PDB entry 5LSE | X-ray diffraction, 2.50 A resolution | chains L and H of the 3 polymer chains in the assembly

== Chain L ==
Protein: Reaction center protein L chain
Source organism: Rhodobacter sphaeroides
Reference sequence: P0C0Y8 (RCEL_RHOSH); residues 1-281 here correspond to UniProt positions 2-282 (UniProt number = residue number + 1)
Amino-acid sequence (281 residues; row label = number of the first residue in the row):
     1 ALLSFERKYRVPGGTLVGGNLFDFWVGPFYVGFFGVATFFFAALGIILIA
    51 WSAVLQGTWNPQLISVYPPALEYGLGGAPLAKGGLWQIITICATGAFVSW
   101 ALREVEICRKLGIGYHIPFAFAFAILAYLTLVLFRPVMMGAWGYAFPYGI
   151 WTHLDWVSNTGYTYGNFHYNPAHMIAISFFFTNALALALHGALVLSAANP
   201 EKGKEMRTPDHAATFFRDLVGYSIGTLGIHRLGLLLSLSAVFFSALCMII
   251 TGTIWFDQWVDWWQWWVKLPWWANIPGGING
Sequence notes: engineered mutation Ala212 (Glu213 in P0C0Y8), Ala213 (Asp214 in P0C0Y8)
Bound ions: Fe ion: His190, His230 (shared with 3 residues of chain M)
Residues lining bound ligands:
  - bacteriochlorophyll a (BCL), molecule 1: Ile46, Tyr128, Leu131, Phe146, Ile150, Trp151, His153, Leu154, Trp156, Val157
  - bacteriochlorophyll a (BCL), molecule 2: Phe97, Phe121, Ala124, Ile125, Ala127, Tyr128, Leu131, Trp156, Val157, Ser158, Thr160, Gly161, Tyr162, Asn166, Phe167, His168, His173, Ala176, Ile177, Phe180, Phe181, Val241, Ser244, Ala245, Cys247, Met248
  - bacteriochlorophyll a (BCL), molecule 3: Val157, Tyr162, His168, Phe181
  - bacteriochlorophyll a (BCL), molecule 4: His168, His173, Met174, Ile177, Ser178, Phe181, Thr182, Leu185
  - bacteriopheophytin a (BPH), molecule 1: Thr38, Phe41, Ala42, Gly45, Ile49, Ile89, Cys92, Ala93, Ala96, Phe97, Trp100, Glu104, Ile117, Ala120, Phe121, Phe123, Ala124, Tyr128, Phe146, Tyr148, Gly149, Ile150, His153, Phe180, Ser237, Leu238, Val241
  - bacteriopheophytin a (BPH), molecule 2: Phe181, Ala184, Leu185, Ala188, Leu189, Phe216, Leu219, Val220
  - ubiquinone-10 (U10), molecule 1: Val26, Phe29, Tyr30, Val31, Gly35, Val36, Thr38, Phe39, Trp100, Arg103
  - ubiquinone-10 (U10), molecule 2: Pro171, Met174, Ile175, Ser178, Phe179, Thr182, Leu185, Ala186, Leu189, His190, Leu193, Val194, Pro209, Ala212, Ala213, Phe216, Val220, Tyr222, Ser223, Ile224, Gly225, Thr226, Ile229, Leu232, Leu236, Trp262, Trp263
From the paper describing this entry:
  - conformationally variable residues: Arg207 to Ala213, Ser223 to Leu227

== Chain H ==
Protein: Reaction center protein H chain
Source organism: Rhodobacter sphaeroides
Reference sequence: P0C0Y7 (RCEH_RHOSH); residue numbers follow UniProt; this construct covers 1-260
Amino-acid sequence (260 residues; numbered 1 to 260; the number before each row is that of its first residue):
     1 MVGVTAFGNFDLASLAIYSFWIFLAGLIYYLQTENMREGYPLENEDGTPA
    51 ANQGPFPLPKPKTFILPHGRGTLTVPGPESEDRPIALARTAVSEGFPHAP
   101 TGDPMKDGVGPASWVARRDLPELDGHGHNKIKPMKAAAGFHVSAGKNPIG
   151 LPVRGCDLEIAGKVVDIWVDIPEQMARFLEVELKDGSTRLLPMQMVKVQS
   201 NRVHVNALSSDLFAGIPTIKSPTEVTLLEEDKICGYVAGGLMYAAPKRKS
   251 VVAAMLAEYA
Unresolved in the structure: 1-10, 251-260

== How chain L and chain H interact ==
Residue-residue contacts (72; chain L residue first):
  Ala1(L) - Leu42(H)  hydrophobic
  Ala1(L) - Glu43(H)
  Ala1(L) - Ala50(H)  hydrophobic
  Leu2(L) - Leu42(H)
  Leu2(L) - Glu43(H)  hydrogen bond (backbone-backbone)
  Leu3(L) - Gly39(H)
  Leu3(L) - Tyr40(H)  hydrophobic
  Leu3(L) - Leu42(H)  hydrophobic
  Ser4(L) - Gly39(H)  hydrogen bond (backbone-backbone)
  Ser4(L) - Glu43(H)
  Ser4(L) - Glu79(H)
  Ser4(L) - Glu81(H)
  Phe5(L) - Gly39(H)
  Phe5(L) - Glu81(H)
  Arg7(L) - Glu45(H)
  Arg7(L) - Leu87(H)
  Arg7(L) - Ala88(H)
  Arg7(L) - Arg89(H)
  Arg7(L) - His98(H)  hydrogen bond
  Lys8(L) - Glu81(H)  salt bridge
  Lys8(L) - Arg83(H)
  Lys8(L) - Leu87(H)
  Lys8(L) - Val109(H)
  Lys8(L) - Gly110(H)  hydrogen bond (backbone-backbone)
  Lys8(L) - Ser113(H)  hydrogen bond (backbone-side chain)
  Lys8(L) - Trp114(H)
  Tyr9(L) - Gly110(H)
  Tyr9(L) - Ser113(H)
  Tyr9(L) - Val115(H)
  Arg10(L) - Pro97(H)
  Arg10(L) - His98(H)  hydrogen bond (backbone-backbone)
  Val11(L) - Leu87(H)  hydrophobic
  Val11(L) - Pro97(H)
  Val11(L) - His98(H)
  Val11(L) - Gly110(H)
  Val11(L) - Pro111(H)
  Val11(L) - Tyr243(H)
  Pro12(L) - Pro97(H)
  Pro12(L) - His98(H)
  Pro12(L) - Met242(H)
  Gly13(L) - Met242(H)
  Gly14(L) - Met242(H)
  Asp23(L) - Pro97(H)
  Phe24(L) - Gly95(H)
  Phe24(L) - Phe96(H)  hydrophobic
  Trp25(L) - Gly95(H)  hydrogen bond (backbone-backbone)
  Trp25(L) - Phe96(H)
  Trp25(L) - Pro97(H)
  Arg109(L) - Met242(H)
  Lys110(L) - Pro111(H)
  Lys110(L) - Met242(H)
  Gly112(L) - Pro111(H)
  Gly112(L) - Ala238(H)
  Ala198(L) - Phe64(H)
  Asn199(L) - Lys62(H)  hydrogen bond
  Gly203(L) - Ile65(H)
  Lys204(L) - Ile65(H)
  Glu205(L) - Ile65(H)
  Glu205(L) - Leu66(H)
  Glu205(L) - Pro67(H)
  Glu205(L) - His68(H)
  Met206(L) - Phe64(H)  hydrophobic
  Met206(L) - Ile65(H)  hydrogen bond (backbone-backbone)
  Met206(L) - Leu66(H)  hydrophobic
  Met206(L) - Pro67(H)
  Thr208(L) - Gly125(H)
  Asp210(L) - Asp124(H)
  Asp210(L) - Gly125(H)  hydrogen bond (side chain-backbone)
  Asp210(L) - Pro172(H)
  Gly225(L) - Glu173(H)
  Thr226(L) - Glu173(H)  hydrogen bond
  Leu227(L) - Met175(H)  hydrophobic
Interface residues without a listed pair, chain L (32 interface residues in all): Leu111, Pro209
Interface residues without a listed pair, chain H (42 interface residues in all): Pro41, Ile85, Glu94, Ala99, Pro100, Lys130

== In short ==
32 residues of chain L and 42 residues of chain H are in contact; the contacts include 11 hydrogen bonds and 1
salt bridge. Among the polar pairs are Lys8(L)-Glu81(H), Arg7(L)-His98(H) and Lys8(L)-Ser113(H). Ligands of
chain L: 4 copies of bacteriochlorophyll a, bacteriopheophytin a and ubiquinone-10. From the paper:
conformational variability at Arg207(L) and Ser223(L).
Chain L is Reaction center protein L chain and chain H is Reaction center protein H chain, both from
Rhodobacter sphaeroides; the structure, PHOTOSYNTHETIC REACTION CENTER MUTANT WITH Glu L212 replaced with Ala
(CHAIN L, EL212W), Asp L213 replaced ..., was determined by X-ray diffraction together with 5LRI from the same
study.
